Entry 8X2Y (electron microscopy, 4.10 A resolution (low resolution: residue-level contacts below are approximate; hydrogen-bond / salt-bridge calls are withheld)); this record covers chains G and H of the 14 polymer chains in the assembly.

Chain G:
Name: Histone H2A
From: Saccharomyces cerevisiae
UniProt: A0A6A5Q818 (A0A6A5Q818_YEASX); residues -6 to 127 here correspond to UniProt positions 1-134 (UniProt number = residue number + 7)
Amino-acid sequence (134 residues; row label = number of the first residue in the row; numbers below 1 keep their minus sign (Met-6 is residue -6)):
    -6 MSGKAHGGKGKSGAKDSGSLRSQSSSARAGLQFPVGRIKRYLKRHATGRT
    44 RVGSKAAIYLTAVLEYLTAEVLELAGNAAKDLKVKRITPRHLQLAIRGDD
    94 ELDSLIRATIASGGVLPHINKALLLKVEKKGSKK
Disordered / not traced: -6 to 12, 121-127

Chain H:
Name: Histone H2B
From: Saccharomyces cerevisiae
UniProt: A0A6A5PZQ7 (A0A6A5PZQ7_YEASX); residues 0-130 here correspond to UniProt positions 1-131 (UniProt number = residue number + 1)
Amino-acid sequence (131 residues; each row starts with the number of its first residue; numbering starts at 0):
     0 MSAKAEKKPASKAPAEKKPAAKKTSTSTDGKKRSKARKETYSSYIYKVLK
    50 QTHPDTGISQKSMSILNSFVNDIFERIATEASKLAAYNKKSTISAREIQT
   100 AVRLILPGELAKHAVSEGTRAVTKYSSSTQA
Disordered / not traced: 0-34

Interface between chain G and chain H:
Contacting residue pairs - 83 pairs, chain G then chain H:
  Leu13(G) with Ala130(H)
  Arg14(G) with Gln129(H)
  Arg21(G) with Lys123(H); Tyr124(H)
  Ala22(G) with Lys123(H); Tyr124(H)
  Leu24(G) with Ala120(H)
  Gln25(G) with Tyr43(H); Lys46(H)
  Phe26(G) with Tyr43(H); Val47(H)
  Pro27(G) with Tyr43(H)
  Arg30(G) with Glu38(H)
  Ile31(G) with Tyr40(H)
  Arg33(G) with Glu38(H)
  Tyr34(G) with Glu38(H); Tyr40(H); Phe73(H)
  Leu35(G) with Phe73(H)
  His38(G) with Ala77(H); Thr78(H)
  Thr40(G) with Ser81(H)
  Thr43(G) with Ser90(H); Thr91(H); Ile92(H)
  Arg44(G) with Ile92(H); Ser93(H)
  Val45(G) with Thr91(H); Ile92(H)
  Lys48(G) with Ser93(H); Ala94(H)
  Ile51(G) with Ala94(H); Ile97(H)
  Tyr52(G) with Phe73(H); Ile76(H); Ala77(H); Ile97(H)
  Thr54(G) with Glu116(H); Gly117(H); Ala120(H)
  Ala55(G) with Val101(H)
  Val56(G) with Val69(H)
  Glu58(G) with Ala113(H)
  Tyr59(G) with Phe68(H); Ile72(H); Ile76(H); Ile104(H); Leu105(H)
  Leu60(G) with Leu65(H); Phe68(H); Val69(H)
  Thr61(G) with Thr51(H)
  Glu63(G) with Leu65(H)
  Val64(G) with Leu48(H)
  Leu65(G) with Thr51(H); His52(H)
  Ala68(G) with His52(H)
  Val77(G) with Thr55(H); Gly56(H)
  Lys78(G) with Gly56(H)
  Arg79(G) with Leu48(H); Thr55(H); Gly56(H); Ile57(H); Ser58(H); Ser61(H); Leu65(H)
  Ile80(G) with Ser58(H); Ser61(H)
  Thr81(G) with Lys60(H); Ser61(H); Ile64(H)
  His84(G) with Ile64(H); Leu65(H)
  Asp93(G) with Pro106(H); Glu108(H); Leu109(H)
  Asp96(G) with Pro106(H)
  Ser97(G) with Phe68(H); Ile72(H)
  Leu98(G) with Phe68(H)
  Ile103(G) with Ile64(H)
  Ala104(G) with Ile64(H)
Other interface residues (no listed pair), chain G (49 interface residues in all): Gly23, Arg42, Ser47, Ala50, Glu94
Other interface residues (no listed pair), chain H (51 interface residues in all): Ile44, Gln50, Asp54, Arg75, Gln98, His112, Val121

Overview:
49 residues of chain G face 51 of chain H across their interface.
Chain G is Histone H2A and chain H is Histone H2B, both from Saccharomyces cerevisiae; the structure, The
class1 of piccolo NuA4 bound to the H2A.Z nucleosome complex at harboring state, was determined by electron
microscopy, deposited together with 8X2X, 8X2Z, 8X30, 8X31 and 8X32.
